7DG2 - chains C and D of the 3 polymer chains in the assembly; structure by X-ray diffraction, 1.70 A resolution.

# Chain C
Name: MAGE domain-containing protein
From: Xenopus laevis
Reference sequence: A0A1L8G3Z0 (A0A1L8G3Z0_XENLA); residue numbers follow UniProt; this construct covers 45-260
Chain sequence (217 residues; numbered 44 to 260; the number before each row is that of its first residue):
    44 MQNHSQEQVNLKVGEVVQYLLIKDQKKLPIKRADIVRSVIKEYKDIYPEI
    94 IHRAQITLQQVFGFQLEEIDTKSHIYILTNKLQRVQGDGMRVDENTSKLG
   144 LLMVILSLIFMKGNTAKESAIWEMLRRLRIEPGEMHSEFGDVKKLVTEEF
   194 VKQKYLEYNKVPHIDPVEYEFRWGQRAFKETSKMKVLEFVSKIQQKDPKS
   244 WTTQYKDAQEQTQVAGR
Disordered / not traced: 44-46, 254-260
Differences from the reference sequence: expression tag (44)
From the paper describing this entry:
  - contacts within the chain: Phe-153/Leu-230, Met-154/Leu-230, Trp-165/Pro-175, Leu-230/Trp-244, Leu-230/Tyr-248
  - mutagenesis - K187E/K195E (Kd 4.10 uM): decreased binding to DNA
  - disease-associated variants - P175L, L230F: decreased binding to Non-structural maintenance of chromosomes element 4 (chain D) (proposed by the authors, not directly observed)

# Chain D
Name: Non-structural maintenance of chromosomes element 4
From: Xenopus laevis
Reference sequence: B1WBD6 (B1WBD6_XENLA); numbering as in UniProt (aligned over 108-183)
Chain sequence (79 residues; numbered 105 to 183; the number before each row is that of its first residue):
   105 GSHMTVFDPTSFTADLLSFMGLNRMESPGHNSANESDDEGYAGGYLPTDA
   155 WQKLGSEAENYFKRTPTFHFMLGSFKTEP
Disordered / not traced: 105-106, 127-147, 182-183
Differences from the reference sequence: expression tag (105-107)

# How chain C and chain D interact
Contacting residue pairs (95):
  Ile-65(C) with Phe-174(D), hydrophobic
  Asp-67(C) with Thr-169(D), hydrogen bond; Thr-171(D)
  Gln-68(C) with Thr-171(D); Phe-172(D), hydrogen bond (side chain-backbone); His-173(D)
  Lys-70(C) with Thr-169(D), hydrogen bond; Thr-171(D)
  Phe-107(C) with Thr-169(D); Pro-170(D)
  Glu-110(C) with Lys-167(D), salt bridge
  Leu-121(C) with Thr-169(D)
  Thr-122(C) with Lys-167(D); Thr-169(D)
  Asn-123(C) with Lys-167(D), hydrogen bond (backbone-backbone); Arg-168(D), hydrogen bond (side chain-backbone); Thr-169(D)
  Arg-127(C) with Glu-163(D), salt bridge; Asn-164(D); Phe-166(D); Arg-168(D), hydrogen bond (side chain-backbone)
  Val-128(C) with Asn-164(D)
  Gln-129(C) with Asn-164(D), hydrogen bond (backbone-side chain)
  Met-133(C) with Pro-170(D)
  Val-135(C) with Gln-156(D); Ser-160(D)
  Asn-138(C) with Arg-168(D), hydrogen bond (backbone-side chain)
  Thr-139(C) with Gln-156(D); Gly-159(D); Ser-160(D)
  Ser-140(C) with Trp-155(D); Gln-156(D), hydrogen bond (side chain-backbone)
  Leu-142(C) with Ala-162(D); Glu-163(D); Phe-166(D), hydrophobic; Arg-168(D)
  Gly-143(C) with Leu-158(D); Gly-159(D)
  Leu-144(C) with Trp-155(D), hydrophobic
  Met-146(C) with Ala-162(D), hydrophobic; Tyr-165(D), hydrophobic; Phe-166(D), hydrophobic
  Val-147(C) with Leu-120(D), hydrophobic; Leu-158(D), hydrophobic
  Leu-149(C) with Phe-166(D), hydrophobic
  Ser-150(C) with Phe-116(D)
  Leu-151(C) with Pro-113(D), hydrophobic
  Met-154(C) with Phe-111(D), hydrophobic
  Lys-155(C) with Phe-111(D), hydrogen bond (side chain-backbone); Pro-113(D)
  Met-167(C) with Thr-117(D)
  Arg-170(C) with Pro-113(D), hydrogen bond (side chain-backbone); Thr-114(D); Thr-117(D), hydrogen bond; Leu-121(D)
  Leu-171(C) with Thr-117(D); Leu-121(D), hydrophobic; Met-124(D), hydrophobic; Trp-155(D), hydrophobic
  Arg-172(C) with Gly-148(D), hydrogen bond (side chain-backbone); Tyr-149(D); Leu-150(D)
  Ile-173(C) with Trp-155(D), hydrophobic
  His-179(C) with Trp-155(D)
  Phe-182(C) with Trp-155(D), hydrophobic
  Tyr-198(C) with Arg-168(D), hydrogen bond
  Lys-222(C) with Lys-167(D)
  Glu-223(C) with Tyr-165(D); Phe-166(D); Lys-167(D), hydrogen bond (backbone-backbone); Arg-168(D)
  Thr-224(C) with Tyr-165(D), hydrogen bond (side chain-backbone); Phe-166(D)
  Lys-228(C) with Tyr-165(D)
  Glu-231(C) with Tyr-165(D)
  Phe-232(C) with Leu-158(D), hydrophobic; Tyr-165(D)
  Val-233(C) with Phe-111(D), hydrophobic
  Lys-235(C) with Glu-161(D), salt bridge; Tyr-165(D)
  Ile-236(C) with Asp-119(D); Leu-120(D); Phe-123(D), hydrophobic
  Gln-237(C) with Phe-111(D); Ser-115(D), hydrogen bond; Phe-116(D), hydrogen bond (side chain-backbone); Asp-119(D)
  Ser-243(C) with Thr-109(D)
  Trp-244(C) with Thr-109(D); Val-110(D); Phe-111(D), hydrophobic
  Thr-245(C) with Thr-109(D), hydrogen bond (backbone-side chain)
  Thr-246(C) with Met-108(D); Thr-109(D), hydrogen bond (side chain-backbone)
  Gln-247(C) with Thr-109(D), hydrogen bond
Other interface residues (no listed pair), chain C (54 interface residues in all): Leu-64, Asp-136, Leu-145, Glu-181
Other interface residues (no listed pair), chain D (39 interface residues in all): His-107, Leu-126, Thr-152
From the paper, about this interface:
  - specific contacts: Lys-70(C)/Thr-169(D) (hydrogen bond), Asn-138(C)/Arg-168(D) (hydrogen bond), Leu-142(C)/Phe-166(D) (hydrophobic contact), Met-146(C)/Phe-166(D) (hydrophobic contact), Leu-149(C)/Phe-166(D) (hydrophobic contact), Tyr-198(C)/Arg-168(D) (hydrogen bond), Lys-235(C)/Tyr-165(D), Lys-235(C)/Glu-161(D) (salt bridge)
  - interface residues, chain C: Ser-150(C), Met-154(C), Met-167(C), Leu-171(C), Phe-232(C), Val-233(C), Ile-236(C)
  - interface residues, chain D: Phe-111(D), Phe-116(D), Leu-120(D), Met-124(D), Leu-150(D), Trp-155(D), Leu-158(D)

# In short
Chain C and chain D form an interface of 54 and 39 residues respectively, with 21 hydrogen bonds and 3 salt
bridges. Among the polar pairs are Glu-110(C)/Lys-167(D), Arg-127(C)/Glu-163(D) and Lys-235(C)/Glu-161(D). The
paper describes hydrogen bonds between Lys-70(C) and Thr-169(D), Asn-138(C) and Arg-168(D) and Tyr-198(C) and
Arg-168(D); hydrophobic contacts between Leu-142(C) and Phe-166(D), Met-146(C) and Phe-166(D) and Leu-149(C)
and Phe-166(D); a contact between Lys-235(C) and Tyr-165(D). From the paper: P175L and L230F of chain C reduce
binding to Non-structural maintenance of chromosomes element 4 (chain D); interface residues Ser-150(C),
Met-154(C) and Phe-111(D) among others.
Chain C is MAGE domain-containing protein and chain D is Non-structural maintenance of chromosomes element 4,
both from Xenopus laevis; the structure, Nse1-Nse3-Nse4 complex, was determined by X-ray diffraction.
